PDB entry 3VPI | X-ray diffraction, 1.50 A resolution | chain A

[Chain A]
Name: type VI secretion exported 1
Organism: Pseudomonas aeruginosa
Reference sequence: Q9I2Q1 (Q9I2Q1_PSEAE); numbering as in UniProt (aligned over 1-154)
Amino-acid sequence (174 residues; each row starts with the number of its first residue; numbers below 1 keep their minus sign (Mse-19 is residue -19)):
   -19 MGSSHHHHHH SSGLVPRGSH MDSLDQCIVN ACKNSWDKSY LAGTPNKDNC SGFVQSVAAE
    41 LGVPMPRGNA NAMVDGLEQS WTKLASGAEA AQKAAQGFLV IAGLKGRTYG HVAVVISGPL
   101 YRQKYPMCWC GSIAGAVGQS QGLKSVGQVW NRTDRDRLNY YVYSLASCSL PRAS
Unresolved in the structure: -19 to 2
Construct notes: expression tag (-19 to 0)
Modified positions: Mse-19, Mse1 (selenomethionine); Mse45, Mse53, Mse107 (selenomethionine; parent Met)
UniProt features mapped onto this chain:
  - active site: Cys30 (Nucleophile), His91 (Proton acceptor)
Disulfide bonds: Cys7-Cys148
From the paper describing this entry:
  - contacts within the chain: His91-Cys110, Cys110-Gly118 (backbone contact), Cys108-Cys110, Cys7-Cys148
  - catalytic residues: Cys30, His91, Cys110
  - catalytic residues: Ser112 (proposed by the authors, not directly observed)
  - mutagenesis - C30A, H91A: decreased catalytic activity
  - mutagenesis - C110A: unchanged catalytic activity

[In short]
UniProt lists active-site residues Cys30 and His91. The paper reports catalytic residues Cys30, His91 and
Cys110 among others; C30A and H91A reduce catalytic activity.
Chain A is type VI secretion exported 1 (Pseudomonas aeruginosa); the structure, Crystal structure of type VI
effector Tse1 from Pseudomonas aeruginosa, was determined by X-ray diffraction (same publication as 3VPJ).
